PDB entry 7XYA | electron microscopy, 3.30 A resolution | chains D and N of the 10 polymer chains in the assembly

Chain D:
Molecule: DNA-directed RNA polymerase subunit beta'
Source organism: Pseudomonas aeruginosa
Notes: EC 2.7.7.6
Reference sequence: Q9HWC9 (RPOC_PSEAE); residues 1-1399 here = UniProt positions 1-1399
Sequence (1399 residues; each row starts with the number of its first residue):
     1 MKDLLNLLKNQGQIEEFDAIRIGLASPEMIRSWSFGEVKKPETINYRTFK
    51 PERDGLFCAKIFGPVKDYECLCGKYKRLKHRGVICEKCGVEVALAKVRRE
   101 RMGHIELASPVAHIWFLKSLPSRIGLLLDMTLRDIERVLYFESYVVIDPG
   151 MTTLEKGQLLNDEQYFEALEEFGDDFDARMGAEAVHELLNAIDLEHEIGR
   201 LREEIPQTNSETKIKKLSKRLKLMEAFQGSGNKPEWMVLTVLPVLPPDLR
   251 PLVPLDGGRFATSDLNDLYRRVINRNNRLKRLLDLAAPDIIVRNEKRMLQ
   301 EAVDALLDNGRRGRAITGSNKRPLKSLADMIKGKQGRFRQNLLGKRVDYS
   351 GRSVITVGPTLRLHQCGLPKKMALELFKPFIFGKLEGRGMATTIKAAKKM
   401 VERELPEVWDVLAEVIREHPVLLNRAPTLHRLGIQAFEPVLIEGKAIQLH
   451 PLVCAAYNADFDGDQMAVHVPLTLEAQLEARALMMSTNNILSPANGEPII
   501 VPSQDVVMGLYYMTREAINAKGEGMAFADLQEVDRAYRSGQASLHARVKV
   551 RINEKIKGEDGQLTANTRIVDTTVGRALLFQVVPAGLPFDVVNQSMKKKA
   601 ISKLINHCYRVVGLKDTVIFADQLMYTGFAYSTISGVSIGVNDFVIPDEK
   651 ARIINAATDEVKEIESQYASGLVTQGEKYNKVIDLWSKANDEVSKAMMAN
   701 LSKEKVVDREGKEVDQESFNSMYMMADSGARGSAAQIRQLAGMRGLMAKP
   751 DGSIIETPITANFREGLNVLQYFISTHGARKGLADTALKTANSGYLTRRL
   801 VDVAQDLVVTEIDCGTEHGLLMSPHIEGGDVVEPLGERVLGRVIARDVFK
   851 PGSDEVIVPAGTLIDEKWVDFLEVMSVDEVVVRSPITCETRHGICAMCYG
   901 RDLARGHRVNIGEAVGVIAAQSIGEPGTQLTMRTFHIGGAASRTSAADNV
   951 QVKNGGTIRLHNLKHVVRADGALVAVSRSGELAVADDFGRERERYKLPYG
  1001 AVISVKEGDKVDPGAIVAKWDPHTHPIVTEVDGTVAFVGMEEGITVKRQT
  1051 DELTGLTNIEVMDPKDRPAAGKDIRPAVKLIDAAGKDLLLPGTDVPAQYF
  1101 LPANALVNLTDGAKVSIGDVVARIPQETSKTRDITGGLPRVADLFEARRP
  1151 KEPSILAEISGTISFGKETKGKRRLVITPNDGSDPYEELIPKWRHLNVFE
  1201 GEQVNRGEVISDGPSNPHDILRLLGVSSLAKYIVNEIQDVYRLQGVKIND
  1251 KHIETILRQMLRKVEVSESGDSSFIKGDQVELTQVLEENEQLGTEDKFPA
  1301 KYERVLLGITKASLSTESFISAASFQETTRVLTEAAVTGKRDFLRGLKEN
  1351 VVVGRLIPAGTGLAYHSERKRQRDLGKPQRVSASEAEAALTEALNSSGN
Not modelled in the structure: 1-15, 932-946, 1127-1134, 1377-1399
Disulfides: Cys888-Cys895
Metal / ion sites: Mg2+: Asp460, Asp462, Asp464 (shared with 1 residue of chain R)
Swiss-Prot annotation at these positions:
  - binding site (Zn(2+)): Cys70, Cys72, Cys85, Cys88, Cys814, Cys888, Cys895, Cys898
  - binding site (Mg(2+)): Asp460, Asp462, Asp464

Chain N:
Molecule: nontemplate strand DNA
Sequence (62 nucleotides; numbered 1 to 62; the number before each row is that of its first residue):
     1 CGCTATGGGACGATAAAGGTATAAATTCTCTATAATGGGAGCTGCTCTGG
    51 CCGAAGCCCGCC
Not modelled in the structure: 1-2, 61-62

Chain D / chain N interface:
Residue-residue contacts (9):
  Leu120(D) - DC52(N)  phosphate contact
  Arg133(D) - DC52(N)  hydrogen bond to the phosphate
  Arg133(D) - DG53(N)  salt bridge to the phosphate
  Lys216(D) - DC52(N)  salt bridge to the phosphate
  Arg1148(D) - DT48(N)  salt bridge to the phosphate
  Arg1148(D) - DG49(N)  phosphate contact
  Lys1170(D) - DC58(N)  phosphate contact
  Lys1311(D) - DG49(N)  phosphate contact
  Lys1311(D) - DG50(N)  salt bridge to the phosphate
Other interface residues (no listed pair), chain D (7 interface residues in all): Asp1143
Other interface residues (no listed pair), chain N (7 interface residues in all): DC47

Overview:
Chain D and chain N each contribute 7 residues to their interface, with 1 hydrogen bond and 4 salt bridges.
Among the polar pairs are Arg133(D)-DC52(N), Arg133(D)-DG53(N) and Lys216(D)-DC52(N). From UniProt: 8
Zn2+-binding residues and 3 Mg2+-binding residues on chain D.
Here chain D is DNA-directed RNA polymerase subunit beta' (Pseudomonas aeruginosa) and chain N is nontemplate
strand DNA. Entry 7XYA (The cryo-EM structure of an AlpA-loading complex) was determined by electron
microscopy (same publication as 7XYB).
